PDB entry 7MJP | electron microscopy, 4.20 A resolution (low resolution: residue-level contacts below are approximate; hydrogen-bond / salt-bridge calls are withheld) | chains A and D of the 5 polymer chains in the assembly

Chain A (and D):
Name: ATP-sensitive inward rectifier potassium channel 8
From: Rattus norvegicus
Notes: chain D of this document is another copy of the same molecule, construct and numbering; everything in this record applies to it too
UniProtKB: Q63664 (KCNJ8_RAT); numbering as in UniProt (aligned over 1-424)
Chain sequence (424 residues; row label = number of the first residue in the row):
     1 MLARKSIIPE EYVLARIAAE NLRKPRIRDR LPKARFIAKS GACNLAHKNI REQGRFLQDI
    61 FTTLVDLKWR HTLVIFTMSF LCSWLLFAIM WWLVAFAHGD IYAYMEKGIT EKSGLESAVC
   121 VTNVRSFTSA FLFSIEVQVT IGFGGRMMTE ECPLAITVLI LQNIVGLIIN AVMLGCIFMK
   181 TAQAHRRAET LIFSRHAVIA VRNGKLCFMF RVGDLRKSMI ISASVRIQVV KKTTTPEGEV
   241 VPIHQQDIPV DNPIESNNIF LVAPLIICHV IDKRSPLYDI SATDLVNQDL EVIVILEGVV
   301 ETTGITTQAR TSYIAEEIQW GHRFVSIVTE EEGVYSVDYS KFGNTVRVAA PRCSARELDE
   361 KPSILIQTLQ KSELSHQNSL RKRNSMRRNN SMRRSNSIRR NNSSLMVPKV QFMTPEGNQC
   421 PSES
Not modelled in the structure: 367-424 (chain D: 1-29, 369-424)
Swiss-Prot annotation at these positions:
  - motif: T140 to G145 (Selectivity filter)
  - site: N170 (Role in the control of polyamine-mediated channel gating and in the blocking by intracellular magnesium)
  - modified residue: S6 (Phosphoserine)
Residues lining bound ligands:
  - ATP (adenosine-5'-triphosphate), molecule 1: N49, I50, R51
  - ATP, molecule 2: F193, R195, Y339, S340, F342, G343, N344

Interface between chain A and chain D:
Residue-residue contacts (15; chain A residue first):
  T128(A) with E150(D)
  V139(A) with T140(D)
  T140(A) with T140(D)
  I141(A) with G142(D)
  G142(A) with G142(D)
  F143(A) with G144(D)
  V201(A) with E237(D)
  P253(A) with D247(D)
  S326(A) with V240(D)
  G333(A) with A34(D)
  Y335(A) with A46(D)
  S336(A) with A46(D)
  V337(A) with A46(D); K48(D)
  D338(A) with K48(D)
Other interface residues (no listed pair), chain A (18 interface residues in all): I177, V334, Y339, S340
Other interface residues (no listed pair), chain D (14 interface residues in all): H47, N49, I141, A171

Summary:
18 residues of chain A and 14 residues of chain D are in contact. Chain A binds ATP.
Both chains are ATP-sensitive inward rectifier potassium channel 8 (Rattus norvegicus). Entry 7MJP (Vascular
KATP channel: Kir6.1 SUR2B propeller-like conformation 2) was determined by electron microscopy, deposited
together with 7MIT, 7MJO and 7MJQ.
